9EZG - chain A; structure by X-ray diffraction, 2.18 A resolution.

[Chain A]
Protein: Casein kinase II subunit alpha
Source organism: Homo sapiens
Notes: EC 2.7.11.1
Reference sequence: P68400 (CSK21_HUMAN); residues 1-337 here = UniProt positions 1-337
Sequence (338 residues; each row starts with the number of its first residue; numbering starts at 0):
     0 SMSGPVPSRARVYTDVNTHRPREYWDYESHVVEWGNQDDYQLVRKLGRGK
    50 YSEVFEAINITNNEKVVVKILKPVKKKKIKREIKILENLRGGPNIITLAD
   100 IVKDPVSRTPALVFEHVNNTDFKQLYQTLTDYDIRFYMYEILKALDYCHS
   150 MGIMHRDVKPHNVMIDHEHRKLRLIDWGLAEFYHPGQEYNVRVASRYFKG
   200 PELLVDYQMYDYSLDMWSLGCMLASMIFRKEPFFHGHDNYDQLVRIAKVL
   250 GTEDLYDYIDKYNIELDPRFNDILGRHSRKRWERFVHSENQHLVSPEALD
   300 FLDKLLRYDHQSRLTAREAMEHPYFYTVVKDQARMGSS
Unresolved in the structure: 0-2, 333-337
Construct notes: expression tag (0)
Small-molecule neighbours: A1H8C (5-[[4-[2-azanylethyl(ethyl)amino]-3-(1,2,4-triazol-4-yl)phenyl]amino]-7-(cyclopropylamino)pyrazolo[1,5-a]pyrimidine-3-carbonitrile): Leu45, Gly46, Arg47, Gly48, Ser51, Val53, Val66, Lys68, Ile95, Phe113, Glu114, His115, Val116, Asn118, Lys158, Asn161, Met163, Ile174, Asp175

[Summary]
Chain A binds compound A1H8C.
Chain A is Casein kinase II subunit alpha (Homo sapiens); the structure, Crystal structure of human Casein
Kinase II subunit alpha (CK2a1) in complex with
5-((4-((2-aminoethyl)(ethyl)amino)-3-(4H-1,2,4-triazol-4-yl)phenyl)amino)-7-(cyclopropylamino)pyrazolo[1,5-a]pyrimidine-3-carbonitrile,
was determined by X-ray diffraction together with 8P06 and 8P07 from the same study.
